3ZUC - chain A; structure by X-ray diffraction, 1.00 A resolution.

Chain A:
Name: Cellulosomal scaffoldin
From: Acetivibrio cellulolyticus
Reference sequence: Q9RPL0 (Q9RPL0_9FIRM); residues 5-153 here correspond to UniProt positions 973-1121 (UniProt number = residue number + 968)
Sequence (153 residues; row label = number of the first residue in the row):
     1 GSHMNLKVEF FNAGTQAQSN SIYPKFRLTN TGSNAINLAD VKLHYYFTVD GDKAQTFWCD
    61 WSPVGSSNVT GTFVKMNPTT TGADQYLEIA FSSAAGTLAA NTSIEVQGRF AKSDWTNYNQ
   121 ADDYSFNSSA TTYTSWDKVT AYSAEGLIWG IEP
Differences from the reference sequence: expression tag (1-4)
Ion coordination: Ni2+ near His3 (its only coordinating residue here); Ca2+: Thr48, Asp50, Asn119, Asp122, Asp123
Reported in the primary citation:
  - Ni2+ coordination: Gly1, Ser2, His3

Overview:
Thr48, Asp50, Asn119, Asp122 and Asp123 coordinate Ca2+. From the paper: Ni2+ coordination by Gly1, Ser2 and
His3.
Chain A is Cellulosomal scaffoldin (Acetivibrio cellulolyticus); the structure, Structure of CBM3b of major
scaffoldin subunit ScaA from Acetivibrio cellulolyticus, was determined by X-ray diffraction together with
3ZQW and 3ZU8 from the same study.
